Entry 8AAS (X-ray diffraction, 3.20 A resolution); this record covers chains B and F of the 4 polymer chains in the assembly.

[Chain B]
Molecule: RPA32 subunit of the hetero-oligomeric complex involved in homologous recombination
Organism: Pyrococcus abyssi GE5
Reference sequence: Q9V1Z1 (Q9V1Z1_PYRAB); residues 2-182 here correspond to UniProt positions 6-186 (UniProt number = residue number + 4)
Chain sequence (183 residues; each row starts with the number of its first residue; numbering starts at 0):
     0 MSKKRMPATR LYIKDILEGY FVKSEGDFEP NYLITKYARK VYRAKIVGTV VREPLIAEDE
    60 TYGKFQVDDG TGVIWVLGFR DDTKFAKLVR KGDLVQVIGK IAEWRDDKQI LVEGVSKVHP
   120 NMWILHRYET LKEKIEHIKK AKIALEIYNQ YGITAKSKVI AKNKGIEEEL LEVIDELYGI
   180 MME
Not modelled in the structure: 0-2, 181-182
Sequence notes: initiating methionine (0); expression tag (1)

[Chain F]
Molecule: 20-nt DNA strand
Sequence (20 nucleotides; row label = number of the first residue in the row):
     1 TTTTTTTTTT TTTTTTTTTT
Not modelled in the structure: 15-20

[Chain B / chain F interface]
Contacting residue pairs (23; chain B residue first):
  Lys3(B) - DT7(F)  base contact
  Lys3(B) - DT8(F)  hydrogen bond to the base
  Arg4(B) - DT8(F)  phosphate contact
  Arg4(B) - DT9(F)  phosphate contact
  Lys22(B) - DT11(F)  salt bridge to the phosphate
  Asp26(B) - DT10(F)  sugar contact
  Phe27(B) - DT9(F)  sugar contact
  Glu28(B) - DT10(F)  sugar contact
  Pro29(B) - DT9(F)  phosphate contact
  Pro29(B) - DT10(F)  phosphate contact
  Asn30(B) - DT10(F)  hydrogen bond to the phosphate
  Asn30(B) - DT11(F)  hydrogen bond to the phosphate
  Arg42(B) - DT9(F)  salt bridge to the phosphate
  Tyr61(B) - DT13(F)  phosphate contact
  Tyr61(B) - DT14(F)  hydrogen bond to the phosphate
  Leu76(B) - DT13(F)  base contact
  Phe78(B) - DT12(F)  stacking on the base
  Phe78(B) - DT13(F)  base contact
  Arg79(B) - DT11(F)  hydrogen bond to the base
  Arg79(B) - DT12(F)  hydrogen bond to the base
  Lys99(B) - DT10(F)  salt bridge to the phosphate
  Trp103(B) - DT13(F)  stacking on the base
  Gln108(B) - DT13(F)  hydrogen bond to the base
Also at the interface, not in a pair above, chain B (18 interface residues in all): Ser23, Leu110

[Overview]
The interface between chain B and chain F involves 18 residues on one side and 8 on the other; the contacts
include 7 hydrogen bonds, 3 salt bridges and 2 aromatic stacking contacts. Polar contacts include
Lys3(B)-DT8(F), Arg79(B)-DT11(F) and Arg79(B)-DT12(F).
Here chain B is RPA32 subunit of the hetero-oligomeric complex involved in homologous recombination
(Pyrococcus abyssi GE5) and chain F is a 20-nt DNA strand. Entry 8AAS (Crystal structure of the Pyrococcus
abyssi RPA trimerization core bound to poly-dT20 ssDNA) was determined by X-ray diffraction, deposited
together with 8AAJ, 8C5Y, 8C5Z, 8OEJ and 8OEL.
